8R4F - chain A; structure by X-ray diffraction, 3.19 A resolution.

# Chain A
Molecule: Copper efflux oxidase
From: Hafnia alvei
Reference sequence: A0A377PPH3 (A0A377PPH3_HAFAL); residues 1-512 here correspond to UniProt positions 29-540 (UniProt number = residue number + 28)
Amino-acid sequence (522 residues; each row starts with the number of its first residue):
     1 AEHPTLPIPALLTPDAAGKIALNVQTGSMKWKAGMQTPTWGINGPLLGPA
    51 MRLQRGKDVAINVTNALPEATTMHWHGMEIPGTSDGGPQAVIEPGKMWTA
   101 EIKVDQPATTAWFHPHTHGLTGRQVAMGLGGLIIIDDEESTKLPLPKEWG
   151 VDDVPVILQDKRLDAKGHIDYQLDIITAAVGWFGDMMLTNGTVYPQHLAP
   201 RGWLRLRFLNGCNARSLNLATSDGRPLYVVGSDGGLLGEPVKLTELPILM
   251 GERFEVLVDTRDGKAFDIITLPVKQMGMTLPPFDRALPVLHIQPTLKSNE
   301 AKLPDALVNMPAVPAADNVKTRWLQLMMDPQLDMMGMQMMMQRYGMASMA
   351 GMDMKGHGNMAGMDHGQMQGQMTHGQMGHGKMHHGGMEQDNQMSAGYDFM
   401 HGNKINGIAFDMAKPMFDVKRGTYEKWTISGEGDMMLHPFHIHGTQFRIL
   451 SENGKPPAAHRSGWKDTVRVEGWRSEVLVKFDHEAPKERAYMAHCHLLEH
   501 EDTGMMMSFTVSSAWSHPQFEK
Unresolved in the structure: 354-393, 513-522
Construct notes: expression tag (513-522)
Metal / ion sites: Cu ion site 1: H76, H114, H496; Cu ion site 2: H438, C495, H500

# Summary
H76, H114 and H496 form the Cu ion site 1. The Cu ion site 2 is built by H438, C495 and H500.
Chain A is Copper efflux oxidase (Hafnia alvei); the structure, Crystal structure of the native copper efflux
oxidase (CueO) from Hafnia alvei, was determined by X-ray diffraction (same publication as 8R4H).
